7S3T - chain A; structure by X-ray diffraction, 1.40 A resolution.

Chain A:
Molecule: NascB
Organism: Streptomyces sp
UniProtKB: A0A3G1Q973 (A0A3G1Q973_STRSQ); residues 1-401 here = UniProt positions 1-401
Sequence (401 residues; each row starts with the number of its first residue):
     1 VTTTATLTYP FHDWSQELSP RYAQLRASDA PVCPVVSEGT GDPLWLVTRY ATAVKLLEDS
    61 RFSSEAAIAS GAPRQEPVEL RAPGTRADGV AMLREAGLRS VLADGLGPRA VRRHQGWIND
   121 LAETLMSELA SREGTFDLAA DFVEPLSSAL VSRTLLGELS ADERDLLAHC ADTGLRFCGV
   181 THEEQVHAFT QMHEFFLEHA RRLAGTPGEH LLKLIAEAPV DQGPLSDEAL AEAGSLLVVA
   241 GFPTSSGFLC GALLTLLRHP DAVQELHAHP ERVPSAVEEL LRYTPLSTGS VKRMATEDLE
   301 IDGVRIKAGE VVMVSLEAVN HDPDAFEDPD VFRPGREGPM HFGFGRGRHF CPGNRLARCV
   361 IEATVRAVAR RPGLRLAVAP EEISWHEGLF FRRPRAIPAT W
Not modelled in the structure: 1-5
Differences from the reference sequence: conflict Val1 (Met in A0A3G1Q973), Gly116 (Lys in A0A3G1Q973), Asn119 (His in A0A3G1Q973), 49 further conflict positions vs the reference (A0A3G1Q973) not listed; engineered mutation Ile68 (Gln in A0A3G1Q973), Ala87 (Gly in A0A3G1Q973), Gly89 (Ala in A0A3G1Q973), Val90 (Ile in A0A3G1Q973)
Modified / non-standard residues: Cys33 (carboxymethylated cysteine; CCS); Cys178 (S-hydroxycysteine; CSO)
Bound ions: Mg2+ near Gly71 (its only coordinating residue here); heme Fe near Cys351 (its only coordinating residue here)
Ligand contacts:
  - heme (HEM): Ser64, Val90, Leu106, Leu150, Leu155, Leu236, Leu237, Ala240, Gly241, Thr244, Ser245, Phe248, Leu286, Val291, Arg293, Leu316, Gly343, Phe344, Gly345, Arg348, His349, Cys351, Pro352, Gly353, Ala357, Ile361
  - Brevianamide F (QRP; (3S,8aS)-3-(1H-indol-3-ylmethyl)hexahydropyrrolo[1,2-a]pyrazine-1,4-dione), molecule 1: Ser64, Ile68, Leu80, Val90, Leu175, Leu236, Val239, Ala240, Lys292, Phe391
  - Brevianamide F (QRP), molecule 2: Gln75, Glu76, Leu80, Phe177, Thr244, Leu286, Ser287, Gly289, Ser290, Val291, Lys292, Leu316, Phe390, Phe391
Reported in the primary citation:
  - conformationally variable residues (loop rearrangement): Ala87 to Val90

Summary:
Chain A binds heme and Brevianamide F. The paper reports conformational variability at Ala87.
Chain A is NascB (Streptomyces sp); the structure, NzeB Diketopiperazine Dimerase Mutant: Q68I-G87A-A89G-I90V,
was determined by X-ray diffraction, deposited together with 7S3J.
